Entry 4OIO (X-ray diffraction, 3.10 A resolution); this record covers chains B and D of the 8 polymer chains in the assembly.

== Chain B ==
Name: DNA-directed RNA polymerase subunit alpha
From: Thermus thermophilus
Notes: EC 2.7.7.6
Reference sequence: Q5SHR6 (RPOA_THET8); residues 1-315 here = UniProt positions 1-315
Amino-acid sequence (315 residues; row label = number of the first residue in the row):
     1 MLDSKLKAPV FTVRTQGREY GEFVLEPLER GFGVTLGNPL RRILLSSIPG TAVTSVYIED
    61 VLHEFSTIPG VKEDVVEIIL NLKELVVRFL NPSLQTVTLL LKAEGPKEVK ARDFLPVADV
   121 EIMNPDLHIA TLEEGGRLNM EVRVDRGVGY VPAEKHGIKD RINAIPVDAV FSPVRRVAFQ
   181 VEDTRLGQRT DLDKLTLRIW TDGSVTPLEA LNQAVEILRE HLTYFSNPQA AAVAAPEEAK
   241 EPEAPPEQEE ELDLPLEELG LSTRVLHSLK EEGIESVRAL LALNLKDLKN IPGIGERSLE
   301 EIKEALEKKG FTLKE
Not modelled in the structure: 1-6, 229-315

== Chain D ==
Name: DNA-directed RNA polymerase subunit beta'
From: Thermus thermophilus
Notes: EC 2.7.7.6
Reference sequence: Q8RQE8 (RPOC_THET8); residues 1-1524 here = UniProt positions 1-1524
Amino-acid sequence (1524 residues; numbered 1 to 1524; the number before each row is that of its first residue):
     1 MKKEVRKVRI ALASPEKIRS WSYGEVEKPE TINYRTLKPE RDGLFDERIF GPIKDYECAC
    61 GKYKRQRFEG KVCERCGVEV TKSIVRRYRM GHIELATPAA HIWFVKDVPS KIGTLLDLSA
   121 TELEQVLYFS KYIVLDPKGA ILNGVPVEKR QLLTDEEYRE LRYGKQETYP LPPGVDALVK
   181 DGEEVVKGQE LAPGVVSRLD GVALYRFPRR VRVEYVKKER AGLRLPLAAW VEKEAYKPGE
   241 ILAELPEPYL FRAEEEGVVE LKELEEGAFL VLRREDEPVA TYFLPVGMTP LVVHGEIVEK
   301 GQPLAEAKGL LRMPRQVRAA QVEAEEEGET VYLTLFLEWT EPKDYRVQPH MNVVVPEGAR
   361 VEAGDKIVAA IDPEEEVIAE AEGVVHLHEP ASILVVKARV YPFEDDVEVS TGDRVAPGDV
   421 LADGGKVKSD VYGRVEVDLV RNVVRVVESY DIDARMGAEA IQQLLKELDL EALEKELLEE
   481 MKHPSRARRA KARKRLEVVR AFLDSGNRPE WMILEAVPVL PPDLRPMVQV DGGRFATSDL
   541 NDLYRRLINR NNRLKKLLAQ GAPEIIIRNE KRMLQEAVDA LLDNGRRGAP VTNPGSDRPL
   601 RSLTDILSGK QGRFRQNLLG KRVDYSGRSV IVVGPQLKLH QCGLPKRMAL ELFKPFLLKK
   661 MEEKGIAPNV KAARRMLERQ RDIKDEVWDA LEEVIHGKVV LLNRAPTLHR LGIQAFQPVL
   721 VEGQSIQLHP LVCEAFNADF DGDQMAVHVP LSSFAQAEAR IQMLSAHNLL SPASGEPLAK
   781 PSRDIILGLY YITQVRKEKK GAGLEFATPE EALAAHERGE VALNAPIKVA GRETSVGRLK
   841 YVFANPDEAL LAVAHGIVDL QDVVTVRYMG KRLETSPGRI LFARIVAEAV EDEKVAWELI
   901 QLDVPQEKNS LKDLVYQAFL RLGMEKTARL LDALKYYGFT FSTTSGITIG IDDAVIPEEK
   961 KQYLEEADRK LLQIEQAYEM GFLTDRERYD QILQLWTETT EKVTQAVFKN FEENYPFNPL
  1021 YVMAQSGARG NPQQIRQLCG LRGLMQKPSG ETFEVPVRSS FREGLTVLEY FISSHGARKG
  1081 GADTALRTAD SGYLTRKLVD VTHEIVVREA DCGTTNYISV PLFQPDEVTR SLRLRKRADI
  1141 EAGLYGRVLA REVEVLGVRL EEGRYLSMDD VHLLIKAAEA GEIQEVPVRS PLTCQTRYGV
  1201 CQKCYGYDLS MARPVSIGEA VGIVAAQSIG EPGTQLTMRT FHTGGVAGAA DITQGLPRVI
  1261 ELFEARRPKA KAVISEIDGV VRIEETEEKL SVFVESEGFS KEYKLPKEAR LLVKDGDYVE
  1321 AGQPLTRGAI DPHQLLEAKG PEAVERYLVE EIQKVYRAQG VKLHDKHIEI VVRQMMKYVE
  1381 VTDPGDSRLL EGQVLEKWDV EALNERLIAE GKTPVAWKPL LMGVTKSALS TKSWLSAASF
  1441 QNTTHVLTEA AIAGKKDELI GLKENVILGR LIPAGTGSDF VRFTQVVDQK TLKAIEEARK
  1501 EAVEAKERPA ARRGVKREQP GKQA
Not modelled in the structure: 1-2, 1126-1128, 1240-1253, 1499-1524
Metal / ion sites: Zn2+ site 1: C58, C60, C73, C76; Mg2+ site 1: D739, D741, D743 (together with ATP); Mg2+ site 2: D739 (together with CMPcPP); Zn2+ site 2: C1112, C1194, C1201, C1204
Residues lining bound ligands:
  - CMPcPP (2TM; 5'-O-[(S)-hydroxy{[(S)-hydroxy(phosphonooxy)phosphoryl]methyl}phosphoryl]cytidine): R704, P706, N737, D739, R1029
  - ATP (adenosine-5'-triphosphate): R704, A705, P706, D739, D741, G742, D743

== How chain B and chain D interact ==
Pairs across the interface (39):
  L45(B) - L851(D)  hydrophobic
  L45(B) - H855(D)
  S46(B) - H855(D)
  H63(B) - E810(D)
  F65(B) - P809(D)  hydrophobic
  D74(B) - R872(D)  salt bridge
  E77(B) - R867(D)  salt bridge
  E77(B) - R872(D)  salt bridge
  L80(B) - V842(D)
  L80(B) - F843(D)
  L80(B) - A844(D)
  L80(B) - R867(D)
  N81(B) - R867(D)  hydrogen bond
  K83(B) - V842(D)  hydrogen bond (side chain-backbone)
  K83(B) - E848(D)  salt bridge
  E84(B) - A844(D)
  E84(B) - N845(D)  hydrogen bond
  E84(B) - R867(D)  salt bridge
  G149(B) - H855(D)
  Y150(B) - F843(D)
  Y150(B) - E848(D)  hydrogen bond
  Y150(B) - A852(D)  hydrophobic
  Y150(B) - H855(D)
  P152(B) - I857(D)  hydrophobic
  E154(B) - K840(D)  salt bridge
  K155(B) - I857(D)
  V170(B) - E848(D)
  V170(B) - L851(D)  hydrophobic
  R175(B) - N845(D)
  R175(B) - D847(D)
  R176(B) - R884(D)
  R176(B) - E888(D)  salt bridge
  Q180(B) - Y936(D)
  R185(B) - D689(D)  salt bridge
  R185(B) - E692(D)  salt bridge
  Q188(B) - D685(D)
  Q188(B) - E722(D)
  T190(B) - E722(D)
  R198(B) - E888(D)  salt bridge
Other interface residues (no listed pair), chain B (26 interface residues in all): V76, D168, S172
Other interface residues (no listed pair), chain D (24 interface residues in all): L839, Y937

== Summary ==
26 residues of chain B and 24 residues of chain D are in contact; the contacts include 4 hydrogen bonds and 10
salt bridges. Polar pairs include D74(B)-R872(D), E77(B)-R867(D) and E77(B)-R872(D). Chain D binds ATP and
CMPcPP.
Here chain B is DNA-directed RNA polymerase subunit alpha and chain D is DNA-directed RNA polymerase subunit
beta', both from Thermus thermophilus. Entry 4OIO (Crystal structure of Thermus thermophilus pre-insertion
substrate complex for de novo transcription initiation) was determined by X-ray diffraction, deposited
together with 4MQ9, 4OIN, 4OIP, 4OIQ and 4OIR.
